PDB entry 1LSS | X-ray diffraction, 2.30 A resolution | chains A and C of the 4 polymer chains in the assembly

[Chain A (and C)]
Protein: Trk system potassium uptake protein trkA homolog
Organism: Methanocaldococcus jannaschii
Notes: fragment: KTN Domain, Residues 1-136; chain C of this document is another copy of the same molecule, construct and numbering; everything in this record applies to it too
UniProtKB: Q58505 (TRKA_METJA); residues 1-136 here = UniProt positions 1-136
Sequence (140 residues; each row starts with the number of its first residue; numbers below 1 keep their minus sign (Gly-3 is residue -3)):
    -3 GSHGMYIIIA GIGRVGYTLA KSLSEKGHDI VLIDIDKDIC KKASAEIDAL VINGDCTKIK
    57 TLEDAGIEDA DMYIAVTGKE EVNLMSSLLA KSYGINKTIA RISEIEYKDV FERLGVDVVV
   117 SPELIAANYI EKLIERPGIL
Not modelled in the structure: -3 to 0, 133-136
Differences from the reference sequence: cloning artifact (-3 to 0)
Ligand contacts: NAD (nicotinamide-adenine-dinucleotide): Gly7, Ile8, Gly9, Arg10, Val11, Ile29, Asp30, Ile31, Asp32, Ile35, Gly50, Asp51, Cys52, Thr53, Val72, Thr73, Gly74, Lys75, Val78, Arg97
Curated features (UniProtKB/Swiss-Prot):
  - binding site (NAD(+)): Gly7 to Val11, Asp30, Asp51, Thr73, Gly74, Arg97

[How chain A and chain C interact]
Residue-residue contacts - 33 pairs, chain A then chain C:
  Thr53(A) - Tyr103(C)  hydrogen bond (backbone-side chain)
  Lys54(A) - Glu76(C)
  Lys54(A) - Glu100(C)
  Lys54(A) - Tyr103(C)
  Ile55(A) - Glu100(C)
  Ile55(A) - Glu102(C)
  Ile55(A) - Tyr103(C)  hydrogen bond (backbone-side chain)
  Glu76(A) - Lys54(C)  salt bridge
  Glu76(A) - Met81(C)
  Glu77(A) - Glu77(C)
  Glu77(A) - Val78(C)
  Glu77(A) - Met81(C)
  Leu80(A) - Leu80(C)  hydrophobic
  Met81(A) - Glu76(C)
  Met81(A) - Glu77(C)
  Met81(A) - Leu80(C)  hydrophobic
  Met81(A) - Phe107(C)  hydrophobic
  Leu84(A) - Leu84(C)  hydrophobic
  Leu84(A) - Leu110(C)  hydrophobic
  Leu85(A) - Tyr103(C)
  Ser88(A) - Val106(C)
  Glu100(A) - Lys54(C)  salt bridge
  Glu100(A) - Lys56(C)
  Glu102(A) - Ile55(C)
  Tyr103(A) - Thr53(C)  hydrogen bond (side chain-backbone)
  Tyr103(A) - Lys54(C)
  Tyr103(A) - Ile55(C)  hydrogen bond (side chain-backbone)
  Tyr103(A) - Met81(C)  hydrophobic
  Tyr103(A) - Leu85(C)  hydrophobic
  Val106(A) - Leu85(C)  hydrophobic
  Phe107(A) - Met81(C)  hydrophobic
  Arg109(A) - Ser88(C)
  Leu110(A) - Leu84(C)
Also at the interface, not in a pair above, chain A (18 interface residues in all): Val78
Also at the interface, not in a pair above, chain C (19 interface residues in all): Asp51

[Summary]
Chain A and chain C form an interface of 18 and 19 residues respectively, with 4 hydrogen bonds and 2 salt
bridges. Among the polar pairs are Glu76(A)-Lys54(C), Glu100(A)-Lys54(C) and Thr53(A)-Tyr103(C). Chain A binds
NAD. Curated annotation (UniProt) lists 10 NAD+-binding residues on chain A.
Both chains are Trk system potassium uptake protein trkA homolog (Methanocaldococcus jannaschii). Entry 1LSS
(KTN Mja218 CRYSTAL STRUCTURE IN COMPLEX WITH NAD+) was determined by X-ray diffraction together with 1LSU
from the same study.
